PDB entry 3NEZ | X-ray diffraction, 1.70 A resolution | chain A

[Chain A]
Name: mRojoA
From: Discosoma Sp
Notes: engineered mutation(s): V16T, R125H, Q163L, V195A, I197Y, A217C
Sequence (243 residues; each row starts with the number of its first residue; note: 1 number in that range is skipped by the numbering (no residue carries it; nothing is unmodelled there); numbers below 1 keep their minus sign (Met-12 is residue -12)):
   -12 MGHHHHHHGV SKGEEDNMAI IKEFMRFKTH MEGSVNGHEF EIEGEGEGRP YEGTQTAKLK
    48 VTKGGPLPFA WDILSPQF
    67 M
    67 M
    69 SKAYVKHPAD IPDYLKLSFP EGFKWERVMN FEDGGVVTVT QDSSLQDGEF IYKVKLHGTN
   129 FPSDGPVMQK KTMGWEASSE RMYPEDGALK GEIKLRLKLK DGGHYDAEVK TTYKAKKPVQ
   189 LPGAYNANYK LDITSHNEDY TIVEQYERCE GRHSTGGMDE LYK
Unresolved in the structure: -12 to 4, 223-231
Glycans and other covalent adducts: covalent link Phe65-Met67; covalent link Phe65-Met67; covalent link Met67-Ser69, Met67-Ser69
Modified residues: Met67 ({(4Z)-4-(4-hydroxybenzylidene)-2-[3-(methylthio)propanimidoyl]-5-oxo-4,5-dihydro-1H-imidazol-1-yl}acetic acid; NRQ)
Construct notes: chromophore (67, 67, 67); microheterogeneity Met67 (Met66 in 3NEZ), Met67 (Tyr in 3NEZ), Met67 (Gly68 in 3NEZ)

[Summary]
Chain A is mRojoA (Discosoma Sp); the structure, mRojoA, was determined by X-ray diffraction together with
3NED from the same study.
